Entry 3NZC (X-ray diffraction, 2.00 A resolution); this record covers chain X.

== Chain X ==
Name: Dihydrofolate reductase
Organism: Pneumocystis carinii
Notes: EC 1.5.1.3
UniProtKB: P16184 (DYR_PNECA); numbering as in UniProt (aligned over 1-206)
Sequence (206 residues; numbered 1 to 206; the number before each row is that of its first residue):
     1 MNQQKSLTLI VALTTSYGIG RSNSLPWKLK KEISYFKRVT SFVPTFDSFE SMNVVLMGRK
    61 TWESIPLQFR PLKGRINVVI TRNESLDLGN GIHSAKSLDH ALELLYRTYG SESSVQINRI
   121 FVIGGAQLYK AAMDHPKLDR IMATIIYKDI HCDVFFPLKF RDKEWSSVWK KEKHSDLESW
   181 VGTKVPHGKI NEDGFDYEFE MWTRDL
Residues lining bound ligands: D2O (6-[2-methoxy-5-(2-phenylethoxy)benzyl]-5-methylpyrido[2,3-d]pyrimidine-2,4-diamine): Ile10, Val11, Ala12, Leu25, Lys30, Glu32, Ile33, Phe36, Ser64, Ile65, Pro66, Phe69, Ile123, Tyr129, Thr144
UniProt features mapped onto this chain:
  - binding site (NADP(+)): Ala12, Gly18 to Ser24, Arg59 to Thr61, Thr81 to Asn83, Gly124 to Ala131
  - binding site (substrate): Glu32 to Lys37, Arg75
What the authors report for this chain:
  - binding site for D2O: Glu32, Phe69, Tyr129, Thr144
  - specificity-determining residues: Phe69

== In short ==
Ligands of chain X: compound D2O. From UniProt: 22 NADP+-binding residues and 7 substrate-binding residues.
From the paper: a binding site for D2O at Glu32, Phe69 and Tyr129 among others; the specificity determinant
Phe69.
Chain X is Dihydrofolate reductase (Pneumocystis carinii); the structure, Structural Analysis of Pneumocystis
carinii and Human DHFR Complexes with NADPH and a Series of Five ..., was determined by X-ray diffraction,
deposited together with 3NZ6, 3NZ9, 3NZA, 3NZB and 3NZD.
